PDB entry 3FF8 | X-ray diffraction, 2.00 A resolution | chains A and B of the 4 polymer chains in the assembly

[Chain A (and B)]
Molecule: Epithelial cadherin
From: Homo sapiens
Notes: fragment: Cadherin 1 domain; chain B of this document is another copy of the same molecule, construct and numbering; everything in this record applies to it too
Reference sequence: P12830 (CADH1_HUMAN); residues 1-100 here correspond to UniProt positions 155-254 (UniProt number = residue number + 154)
Amino-acid sequence (101 residues; numbered 0 to 100; the number before each row is that of its first residue; numbering starts at 0):
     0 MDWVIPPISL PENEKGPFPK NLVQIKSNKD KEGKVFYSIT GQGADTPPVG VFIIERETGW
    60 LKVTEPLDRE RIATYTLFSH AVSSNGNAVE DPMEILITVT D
Differences from the reference sequence: expression tag (0); engineered mutation Leu9 (Cys163 in P12830)
Bound ions: Ca2+ site 1: Glu11, Asp67, Glu69; Ca2+ site 2: Glu11, Glu69, Asp100

[Interface between chain A and chain B]
Contacting residue pairs (15):
  Pro16(A) with Gln23(B); Glu56(B); Thr57(B)
  Phe17(A) with Glu56(B); Thr57(B)
  Pro18(A) with Glu54(B); Thr57(B)
  Asn20(A) with Asn20(B)
  Glu54(A) with Pro18(B); Lys61(B), salt bridge
  Glu56(A) with Pro16(B)
  Thr57(A) with Pro16(B); Phe17(B); Pro18(B)
  Lys61(A) with Lys61(B)
Also at the interface, not in a pair above, chain A (9 interface residues in all): Gln23

[Overview]
The chain A/chain B interface involves 9 residues from each chain; the contacts include 1 salt bridge. Its one
salt-bridged contact is Glu54(A)-Lys61(B). Glu11(A), Asp67(A) and Glu69(A) form the Ca2+ site 1. Glu11(A),
Glu69(A) and Asp100(A) form the Ca2+ site 2.
Chain A and chain B are both Epithelial cadherin (Homo sapiens); the structure, Structure of NK cell receptor
KLRG1 bound to E-cadherin, was determined by X-ray diffraction (same publication as 3FF7 and 3FF9).
